PDB entry 9ATB | electron microscopy, 3.40 A resolution | chains a and d of the 22 polymer chains in the assembly

== Chain a (and d) ==
Molecule: Flagellin
Organism: Cupriavidus gilardii
Notes: chain d of this document is another copy of the same molecule, construct and numbering; everything in this record applies to it too
UniProt: A0A849B394 (A0A849B394_9BURK); the construct has insertions or renumbered stretches relative to UniProt, so the offset changes along the chain: 1-285 = UniProt 1-285; 287-397 = UniProt 286-396
Amino-acid sequence (397 residues; row label = number of the first residue in the row):
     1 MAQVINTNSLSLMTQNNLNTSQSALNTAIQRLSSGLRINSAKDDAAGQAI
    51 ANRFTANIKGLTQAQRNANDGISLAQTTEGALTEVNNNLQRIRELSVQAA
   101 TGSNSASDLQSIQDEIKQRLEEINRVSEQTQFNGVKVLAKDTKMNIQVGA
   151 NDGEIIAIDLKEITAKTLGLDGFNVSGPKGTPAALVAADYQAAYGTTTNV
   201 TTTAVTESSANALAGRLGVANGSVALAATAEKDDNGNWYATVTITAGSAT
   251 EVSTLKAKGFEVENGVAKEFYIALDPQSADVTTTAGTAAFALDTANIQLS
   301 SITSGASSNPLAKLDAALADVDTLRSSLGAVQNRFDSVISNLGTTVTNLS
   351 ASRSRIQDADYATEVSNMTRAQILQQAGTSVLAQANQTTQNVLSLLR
Disordered / not traced: 1, 397
Sequence notes: conflict Lys59 (Arg in A0A849B394), Thr196 (Ala in A0A849B394), Asn199 (Gln in A0A849B394), 21 further conflict positions vs the reference (A0A849B394) not listed; insertion (286)

== How chain a and chain d interact ==
Residue-residue contacts (25):
  Leu18(a) - Gln3(d)
  Asn19(a) - Ala2(d)  hydrogen bond (side chain-backbone)
  Asn26(a) - Leu10(d)
  Ile29(a) - Leu10(d)  hydrophobic
  Ile29(a) - Val381(d)  hydrophobic
  Gln30(a) - Met13(d)
  Ser33(a) - Asn17(d)  hydrogen bond
  Asn69(a) - Arg355(d)
  Ser73(a) - Arg355(d)
  Gln76(a) - Arg355(d)
  Ser111(a) - Ser326(d)
  Asp114(a) - Ser326(d)
  Glu115(a) - Asn333(d)  hydrogen bond
  Gln118(a) - Arg334(d)  hydrogen bond
  Arg119(a) - Ser337(d)
  Glu122(a) - Arg334(d)  salt bridge
  Glu122(a) - Val338(d)
  Arg125(a) - Val148(d)
  Arg125(a) - Arg334(d)
  Gln129(a) - Glu154(d)
  Asn133(a) - Arg53(d)  hydrogen bond
  Gln298(a) - Asp320(d)
  Gln372(a) - Gln384(d)  hydrogen bond
  Gln375(a) - Asn391(d)
  Thr379(a) - Asn391(d)  hydrogen bond
Also at the interface, not in a pair above, chain a (37 interface residues in all): Leu32, Ser34, Arg66, Asp70, Glu84, Asn88, Glu121, Val126, Gln131, Phe132, Ala257, Tyr361, Met368, Gln376, Leu382
Also at the interface, not in a pair above, chain d (33 interface residues in all): Thr14, Arg37, Ile50, Phe54, Asn57, Lys143, Thr323, Ala330, Ser340, Asn341, Asn348, Ser352, Ile356, Leu374, Leu395

== Overview ==
37 residues of chain a face 33 of chain d across their interface, with 7 hydrogen bonds and 1 salt bridge.
Polar contacts include Glu122(a)-Arg334(d), Asn19(a)-Ala2(d) and Ser33(a)-Asn17(d).
Chain a and chain d are both Flagellin (Cupriavidus gilardii); the structure, cryo-EM of Cupriavidus gilardii
flagellum, was determined by electron microscopy (same publication as 9ATL).
